PDB entry 7PHQ | electron microscopy, 8.45 A resolution (very low resolution: no residue pairs are listed; an interface is given only as per-side residue counts) | chains H and N of the 10 polymer chains in the assembly

== Chain H ==
Molecule: NabFab HC
Source organism: synthetic construct
Sequence (239 residues; row label = number of the first residue in the row; a row labelled like 82a-82c holds insertion residues (82a, then the next letters in order); numbers below 1 keep their minus sign (Glu-2 is residue -2)):
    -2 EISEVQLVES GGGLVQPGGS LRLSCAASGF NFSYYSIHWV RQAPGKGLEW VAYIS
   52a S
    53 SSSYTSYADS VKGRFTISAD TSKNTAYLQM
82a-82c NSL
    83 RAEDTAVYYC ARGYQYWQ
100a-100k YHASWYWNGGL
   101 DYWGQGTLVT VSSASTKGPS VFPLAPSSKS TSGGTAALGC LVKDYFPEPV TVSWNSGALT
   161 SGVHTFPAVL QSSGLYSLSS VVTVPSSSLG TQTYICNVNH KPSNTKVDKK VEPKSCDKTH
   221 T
Disordered / not traced: -2 to 1, 128-133, 214-221
Disulfide bonds: Cys22-Cys92, Cys140-Cys196

== Chain N ==
Molecule: DMT-Nb16_4
Source organism: synthetic construct
Sequence (130 residues; row label = number of the first residue in the row; a row labelled like 82a-82c holds insertion residues (82a, then the next letters in order)):
     1 QRQLVESGGG LVQPGGSLRL SCAASRSIFS IDTAGWFRQA PGKEREGVAT ITRDGNANYA
    61 DSVKGRFTIS RDRARNTVYL QM
82a-82c NSL
    83 EPEDTAVYYC NAAIRTTV
100a-100e RTSAQ
   101 EYWGKGTPVT VSSHHHHHHE PE
Disordered / not traced: 114-122
Disulfide bonds: Cys22-Cys92

== Chain H / chain N interface ==
At this resolution (8 A) residue pairs are not listed: 12 residues of chain H and 22 of chain N lie at the interface.

== Summary ==
The interface between chain H and chain N involves 12 residues on one side and 22 on the other.
Chain H is NabFab HC and chain N is DMT-Nb16_4, both from synthetic construct; the structure, Structure of
homo-dimeric Staphylococcus capitis divalent metal ion transporter (DMT) by NabFab-fiducial assisted cryo-EM,
was determined by electron microscopy, deposited together with 7PHP, 7PIJ and 7RTH.
